PDB entry 4XTR | X-ray diffraction, 2.05 A resolution | chains E and F of the 7 polymer chains in the assembly

== Chain E ==
Name: Antibody Heavy chain
Organism: Homo sapiens, synthetic construct
Notes: antibody fragment or engineered binder
Chain sequence (230 residues; row label = number of the first residue in the row):
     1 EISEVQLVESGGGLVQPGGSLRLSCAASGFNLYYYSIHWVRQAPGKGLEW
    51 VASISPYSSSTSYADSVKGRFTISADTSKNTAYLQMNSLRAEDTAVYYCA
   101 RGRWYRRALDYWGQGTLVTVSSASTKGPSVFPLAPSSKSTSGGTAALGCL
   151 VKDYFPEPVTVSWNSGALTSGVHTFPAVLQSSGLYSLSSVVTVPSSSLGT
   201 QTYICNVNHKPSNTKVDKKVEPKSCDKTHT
Not modelled in the structure: 1-3, 226-230
Disulfide bonds: C25-C99, C149-C205

== Chain F ==
Name: Antibody Light chain
Organism: Homo sapiens, synthetic construct
Notes: antibody fragment or engineered binder
Chain sequence (217 residues; row label = number of the first residue in the row):
     1 SDIQMTQSPSSLSASVGDRVTITCRASQSVSSAVAWYQQKPGKAPKLLIY
    51 SASSLYSGVPSRFSGSRSGTDFTLTISSLQPEDFATYYCQQYPYYSSLIT
   101 FGQGTKVEIKRTVAAPSVFIFPPSDSQLKSGTASVVCLLNNFYPREAKVQ
   151 WKVDNALQSGNSQESVTEQDSKDSTYSLSSTLTLSKADYEKHKVYACEVT
   201 HQGLSSPVTKSFNRGEC
Not modelled in the structure: 1
Disulfide bonds: C24-C89, C137-C197

== Interface between chain E and chain F ==
Inter-chain disulfides: C225(E)-C217(F)
Residue-residue contacts (73):
  H38(E) with I99(F)
  V40(E) with F101(F), hydrophobic
  Q42(E) with Q39(F), hydrogen bond; Y88(F), hydrogen bond
  K46(E) with Y88(F)
  G47(E) with Y88(F)
  L48(E) with P45(F), hydrophobic; Y88(F); F101(F)
  W50(E) with S97(F); L98(F), hydrophobic; I99(F); F101(F)
  S62(E) with S97(F), hydrogen bond
  Y63(E) with L98(F)
  Y98(E) with Q39(F), hydrogen bond; K43(F), hydrogen bond (side chain-backbone); A44(F), hydrophobic
  R103(E) with Y56(F)
  R106(E) with Y50(F), hydrogen bond
  R107(E) with Q90(F), hydrogen bond (backbone-side chain); Y92(F); P93(F), hydrogen bond (side chain-backbone); S96(F), hydrogen bond (side chain-backbone); L98(F), hydrogen bond (side chain-backbone); I99(F)
  A108(E) with A35(F), hydrophobic; Y37(F); Q90(F)
  L109(E) with Y37(F), hydrogen bond (backbone-side chain); L47(F)
  D110(E) with L47(F); Y56(F)
  Y111(E) with Y56(F)
  W112(E) with Y37(F), hydrophobic; A44(F), hydrophobic; P45(F)
  G113(E) with A44(F)
  Q114(E) with A44(F), hydrogen bond (side chain-backbone)
  F131(E) with S124(F); S126(F); Q127(F)
  P132(E) with S124(F)
  L133(E) with F121(F), hydrophobic; V136(F), hydrophobic
  A134(E) with F121(F)
  S137(E) with C217(F)
  A146(E) with F119(F), hydrophobic; F121(F)
  L150(E) with S134(F)
  K152(E) with Q127(F); S134(F)
  H173(E) with N140(F), hydrogen bond; N141(F), hydrogen bond; S177(F), hydrogen bond
  F175(E) with L138(F), hydrophobic; S165(F); T167(F); S177(F); L178(F); S179(F)
  P176(E) with S165(F), hydrogen bond (backbone-side chain); V166(F)
  V178(E) with Q163(F); E164(F); S165(F)
  L179(E) with Q163(F)
  Q180(E) with Q163(F)
  V190(E) with L138(F), hydrophobic
  T192(E) with N140(F)
  K223(E) with D125(F), salt bridge; C217(F)
  C225(E) with C217(F), disulfide
Also at the interface, not in a pair above, chain E (45 interface residues in all): S53, D65, T144, A145, L147, S188, S224
Also at the interface, not in a pair above, chain F (41 interface residues in all): D2, T132, D170

== Overview ==
45 residues of chain E and 41 residues of chain F are in contact; the contacts include 1 disulfide bond, 16
hydrogen bonds and 1 salt bridge. Polar pairs include K223(E)-D125(F), Q42(E)-Q39(F) and Q42(E)-Y88(F).
Here chain E is Antibody Heavy chain and chain F is Antibody Light chain, both from Homo sapiens, synthetic
construct. Entry 4XTR (Structure of Get3 bound to the transmembrane domain of Pep12) was determined by X-ray
diffraction (same publication as 4XWO and 4XVU).
